Entry 2JDU (X-ray diffraction, 1.50 A resolution); this record covers chains A and C of the 4 polymer chains in the assembly.

# Chain A (and C)
Protein: Fucose-binding lectin pa-iil
Source organism: Pseudomonas aeruginosa
Notes: chain C of this document is another copy of the same molecule, construct and numbering; everything in this record applies to it too
UniProt: Q9HYN5 (Q9HYN5_PSEAE); residues 0-114 here correspond to UniProt positions 1-115 (UniProt number = residue number + 1)
Sequence (115 residues; row label = number of the first residue in the row; numbering starts at 0):
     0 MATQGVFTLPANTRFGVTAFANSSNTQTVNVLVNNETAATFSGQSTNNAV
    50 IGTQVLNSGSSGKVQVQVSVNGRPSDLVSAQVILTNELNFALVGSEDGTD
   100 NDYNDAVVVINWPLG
Not modelled in the structure: 0
Sequence notes: engineered mutation Asn24 (Gly25 in Q9HYN5)
What the authors report for this chain:
  - binding site for methyl alpha-L-fucopyranoside: Ser23, Thr45, Asp99, Gly114
  - contacts within the chain: Ser22-Asp96 (hydrogen bond)
  - mutagenesis - G24N: unchanged binding to Me-alpha-Gal

# Interface between chain A and chain C
Pairs across the interface (18; chain A residue first):
  Ala1(A) with Thr84(C)
  Thr2(A) with Thr84(C), hydrogen bond (backbone-side chain)
  Val5(A) with Asn85(C)
  Phe6(A) with Asn85(C)
  Thr7(A) with Asn85(C), hydrogen bond
  Ala79(A) with Ile82(C)
  Gln80(A) with Gln80(C); Val81(C); Ile82(C), hydrogen bond (backbone-backbone)
  Val81(A) with Gln80(C); Val81(C), hydrophobic
  Ile82(A) with Ala79(C); Gln80(C), hydrogen bond (backbone-backbone)
  Thr84(A) with Ala1(C); Thr2(C), hydrogen bond (side chain-backbone)
  Asn85(A) with Val5(C); Phe6(C); Thr7(C), hydrogen bond
Other interface residues (no listed pair), chain A (13 interface residues in all): Gln3, Leu83
Other interface residues (no listed pair), chain C (13 interface residues in all): Gln3, Leu83

# Overview
Chain A and chain C each contribute 13 residues to their interface, with 6 hydrogen bonds. Polar contacts
include Thr2(A)-Thr84(C), Thr7(A)-Asn85(C) and Gln80(A)-Ile82(C). From the paper: a binding site for methyl
alpha-L-fucopyranoside at Ser23(A), Thr45(A) and Asp99(A) among others; G24N of chain A leaves binding to
Me-alpha-Gal unchanged.
Chain A and chain C are both Fucose-binding lectin pa-iil (Pseudomonas aeruginosa); the structure, Mutant
(G24N) of Pseudomonas aeruginosa lectin II (PA-IIL) complexed with methyl-a-L-fucopyranoside, was determined
by X-ray diffraction, deposited together with 2JDM, 2JDN, 2JDP and 2JDY.
